PDB entry 5MZV | X-ray diffraction, 2.80 A resolution | chains B and C of the 4 polymer chains in the assembly

[Chain B]
Name: Interleukin-23 subunit alpha
Source organism: Homo sapiens
UniProtKB: Q9NPF7 (IL23A_HUMAN); numbering as in UniProt (aligned over 1-189)
Chain sequence (198 residues; each row starts with the number of its first residue):
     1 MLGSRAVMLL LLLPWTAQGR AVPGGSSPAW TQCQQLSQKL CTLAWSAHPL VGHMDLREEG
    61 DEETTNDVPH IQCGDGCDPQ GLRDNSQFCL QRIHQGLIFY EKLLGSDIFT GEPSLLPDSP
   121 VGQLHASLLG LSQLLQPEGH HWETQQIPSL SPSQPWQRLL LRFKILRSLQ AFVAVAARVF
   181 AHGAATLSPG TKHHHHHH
Unresolved in the structure: 1-27, 49-53, 61-66, 138-150, 189-198
Disulfides: Cys77-Cys89
Differences from the reference sequence: expression tag (190-198)
From the paper describing this entry:
  - conformationally variable residues (helix shift, order/disorder transition): Met54 to Gly60, Trp156
  - contacts within the chain: Glu58-Lys164

[Chain C]
Name: Interleukin-23 receptor
Source organism: Homo sapiens
UniProtKB: Q5VWK5 (IL23R_HUMAN); numbering as in UniProt (aligned over 1-317)
Chain sequence (330 residues; each row starts with the number of its first residue):
     1 MNQVTIQWDA VIALYILFSW CHGGITNINC SGHIWVEPAT IFKMGMNISI YCQAAIKNCQ
    61 PRKLHFYKNG IKERFQITRI NKTTARLWYK NFLEPHASMY CTAECPKHFQ ETLICGKDIS
   121 SGYPPDIPDE VTCVIYEYSG NMTCTWNAGK LTYIDTKYVV HVKSLETEEE QQYLTSSYIN
   181 ISTDSLQGGK KYLVWVQAAN ALGMEESKQL QIHLDDIVIP SAAVISRAET INATVPKTII
   241 YWDSQTTIEK VSCEMRYKAT TNQTWNVKEF DTNFTYVQQS EFYLEPNIKY VFQVRCQETG
   301 KRYWQPWSSL FFHKTPEIEG RGTKHHHHHH
Unresolved in the structure: 1-23, 317-330
Disulfides: Cys30-Cys115, Cys52-Cys101, Cys59-Cys105, Cys133-Cys144, Cys253-Cys296
Covalently attached groups: N-acetylglucosamine (NAG) linked to Asn47, Asn81, Asn141, Asn180, Asn262, Asn273
Differences from the reference sequence: expression tag (318-330)
Metal / ion sites: Na+: Glu168 (shared with 1 residue of chain A)
UniProt features mapped onto this chain:
  - glycosylation (N-linked (GlcNAc...) asparagine): Asn29, Asn47, Asn81, Asn141, Asn180 (high mannose), Asn232, Asn262, Asn273
From the paper describing this entry:
  - post-translational modification sites: Asn47, Asn81, Asn141, Asn180, Asn262, Asn273
  - disease-associated variants - G149R: decreased expression (citing earlier work)

[Chain B / chain C interface]
Residue-residue contacts (31; chain B residue first):
  Asp55(B) with Gln110(C)
  Leu56(B) with Thr102(C); Gln110(C); Glu111(C)
  Arg57(B) with His108(C), hydrogen bond; Gln110(C); Glu111(C), hydrogen bond (backbone-backbone); Thr112(C), hydrogen bond; Leu113(C), hydrogen bond (backbone-backbone)
  Glu58(B) with Ile28(C); Asn29(C), hydrogen bond (side chain-backbone)
  Glu59(B) with Asn29(C); Ser31(C); Ile56(C)
  Val68(B) with Ile25(C), hydrophobic
  Leu103(B) with Thr26(C)
  Gln154(B) with Asp118(C)
  Pro155(B) with Asp118(C)
  Trp156(B) with Ser98(C); Gly116(C); Lys117(C); Asp118(C), hydrogen bond (backbone-side chain)
  Gln157(B) with Ile28(C)
  Leu160(B) with Ile28(C), hydrophobic
  Leu161(B) with Thr26(C); Asn27(C); Ile28(C), hydrophobic
  Lys164(B) with Gly24(C), hydrogen bond (side chain-backbone); Ile25(C); Asn27(C), hydrogen bond (side chain-backbone)
  Ser168(B) with Ile25(C)
Also at the interface, not in a pair above, chain B (17 interface residues in all): Phe99, Ile165
Also at the interface, not in a pair above, chain C (22 interface residues in all): Cys30, Met99, Tyr100, Cys115
From the paper, about this interface:
  - residue pairs: Trp156(B)-Gly116(C) (pi stacking), Trp156(B)-Asp118(C) (hydrogen bond), Lys164(B)-Gly24(C), Lys164(B)-Asn27(C)
  - interface residues, chain B: Leu56(B), Leu160(B)
  - hot spots on chain B (mutagenesis) - W156A: abolished binding to Interleukin-23 receptor (chain C)
  - interface residues, chain C: Gly24(C)

[Overview]
17 residues of chain B face 22 of chain C across their interface; the contacts include 8 hydrogen bonds. Polar
contacts include Arg57(B)-His108(C), Arg57(B)-Thr112(C) and Glu58(B)-Asn29(C). The paper describes pi stacking
between Trp156(B) and Gly116(C); a hydrogen bond between Trp156(B) and Asp118(C); contacts between Lys164(B)
and Gly24(C) and Lys164(B) and Asn27(C). The paper reports that G149R of chain C reduces expression; interface
residues Leu56(B), Leu160(B) and Gly24(C).
Chain B is Interleukin-23 subunit alpha and chain C is Interleukin-23 receptor, both from Homo sapiens; the
structure, IL-23:IL-23R:Nb22E11 complex, was determined by X-ray diffraction together with 5MXA from the same
study.
